5LYJ - chains B and E of the 6 polymer chains in the assembly; structure by X-ray diffraction, 2.40 A resolution.

== Chain B ==
Protein: Tubulin beta-2B chain
Source organism: Bos taurus
UniProt: Q6B856 (TBB2B_BOVIN); the author numbering skips numbers that UniProt does not, so the offset changes along the chain: 1-42 = UniProt 1-42; 45-360 = UniProt 43-358; 369-455 = UniProt 359-445
Amino-acid sequence (445 residues; row label = number of the first residue in the row; note: 10 numbers in that range are skipped by the numbering (no residue carries them; nothing is unmodelled there)):
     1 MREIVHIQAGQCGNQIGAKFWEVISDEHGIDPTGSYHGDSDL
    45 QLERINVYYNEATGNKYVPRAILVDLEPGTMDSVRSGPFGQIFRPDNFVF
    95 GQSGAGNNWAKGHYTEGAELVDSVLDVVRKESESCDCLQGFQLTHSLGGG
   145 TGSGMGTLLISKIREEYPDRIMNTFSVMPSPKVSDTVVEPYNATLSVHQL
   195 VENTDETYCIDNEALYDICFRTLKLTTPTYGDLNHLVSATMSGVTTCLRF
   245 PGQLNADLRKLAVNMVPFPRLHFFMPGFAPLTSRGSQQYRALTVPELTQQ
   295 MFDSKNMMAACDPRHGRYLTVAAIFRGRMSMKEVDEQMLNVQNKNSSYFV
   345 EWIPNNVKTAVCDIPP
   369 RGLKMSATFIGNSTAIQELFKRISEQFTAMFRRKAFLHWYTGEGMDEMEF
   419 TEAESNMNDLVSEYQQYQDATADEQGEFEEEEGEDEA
Not modelled in the structure: 1, 278-281, 441-455
Metal / ion sites: Mg2+: Q11 (together with GDP); Ca2+ near E113 (its only coordinating residue here)
Small-molecule neighbours:
  - Combretastatin A4 (7BA): G237, V238, C241, L242, L248, A250, K254, L255, N258, M259, V315, A316, A317, I318, N349, N350, K352, T353, A354, I378
  - GDP (guanosine-5'-diphosphate): G10, Q11, C12, Q15, I16, D69, N101, S140, G142, G143, G144, T145, G146, S147, V171, P173, V177, D179, E183, N206, L209, Y224, L227, N228
Curated features (UniProtKB/Swiss-Prot):
  - motif: M1 to I4 (MREI motif)
  - binding site (GTP): Q11, E71, S140, G144, T145, G146, N206, N228
  - binding site (Mg(2+)): E71
  - modified residue: S40 (Phosphoserine), T57 (Phosphothreonine), K60 (N6-acetyllysine), S174 (Phosphoserine), T287 (Phosphothreonine), T292 (Phosphothreonine), R320 (Omega-N-methylarginine), E448 (5-glutamyl polyglutamate)
  - cross-link (Glycyl lysine isopeptide (Lys-Gly)): K60 (interchain with G-Cter in ubiquitin), K326 (interchain with G-Cter in ubiquitin)

== Chain E ==
Protein: Stathmin-4
Source organism: Rattus norvegicus
UniProt: P63043 (STMN4_RAT); residues 5-145 here correspond to UniProt positions 49-189 (UniProt number = residue number + 44)
Amino-acid sequence (143 residues; numbered 3 to 145; the number before each row is that of its first residue):
     3 MADMEVIELNKCTSGQSFEVILKPPSFDGVPEFNASLPRRRDPSLEEIQK
    53 KLEAAEERRKYQEAELLKHLAEKREHEREVIQKAIEENNNFIKMAKEKLA
   103 QKMESNKENREAHLAAMLERLQEKDKHAEEVRKNKELKEEASR
Not modelled in the structure: 3-5, 29-43, 144-145
Construct notes: initiating methionine (3); expression tag (4)
Curated features (UniProtKB/Swiss-Prot):
  - modified residue: S46 (Phosphoserine)

== Interface between chain B and chain E ==
Contacting residue pairs (27; chain B residue first):
  Y108(B) - H78(E)  hydrogen bond
  Y108(B) - E79(E)
  Y108(B) - V82(E)  hydrophobic
  Y108(B) - I83(E)
  L152(B) - E79(E)
  S155(B) - L72(E)
  S155(B) - K75(E)
  S155(B) - R76(E)  hydrogen bond
  K156(B) - R76(E)
  K156(B) - E79(E)  salt bridge
  R158(B) - L68(E)
  E159(B) - L69(E)
  E159(B) - L72(E)
  E159(B) - R76(E)  salt bridge
  Q193(B) - K75(E)
  E196(B) - H71(E)  salt bridge
  E196(B) - K75(E)  salt bridge
  N197(B) - K75(E)
  T409(B) - E89(E)
  E411(B) - V82(E)
  E411(B) - A86(E)
  G412(B) - V82(E)
  G412(B) - K85(E)
  G412(B) - A86(E)
  M413(B) - V82(E)
  M413(B) - K85(E)
  E417(B) - H78(E)  salt bridge
Other interface residues (no listed pair), chain B (18 interface residues in all): H107, T109, P162, G410
Other interface residues (no listed pair), chain E (14 interface residues in all): E65

== Overview ==
18 residues of chain B and 14 residues of chain E are in contact; the contacts include 2 hydrogen bonds and 5
salt bridges. Polar pairs include K156(B)-E79(E), E159(B)-R76(E) and E196(B)-H71(E). Bound to chain B: GDP and
Combretastatin A4.
Here chain B is Tubulin beta-2B chain (Bos taurus) and chain E is Stathmin-4 (Rattus norvegicus). Entry 5LYJ
(Tubulin-Combretastatin A4 complex) was determined by X-ray diffraction.
